3DI0 - chains A and B; structure by X-ray diffraction, 2.38 A resolution.

# Chain A (and B)
Molecule: Dihydrodipicolinate synthase
Source organism: Staphylococcus aureus subsp. aureus
Notes: EC 4.2.1.52; chain B of this document is another copy of the same molecule, construct and numbering; everything in this record applies to it too
UniProtKB: Q5HG25 (DAPA_STAAC); residue numbers follow UniProt; this construct covers 1-295
Amino-acid sequence (295 residues; numbered 1 to 295; the number before each row is that of its first residue):
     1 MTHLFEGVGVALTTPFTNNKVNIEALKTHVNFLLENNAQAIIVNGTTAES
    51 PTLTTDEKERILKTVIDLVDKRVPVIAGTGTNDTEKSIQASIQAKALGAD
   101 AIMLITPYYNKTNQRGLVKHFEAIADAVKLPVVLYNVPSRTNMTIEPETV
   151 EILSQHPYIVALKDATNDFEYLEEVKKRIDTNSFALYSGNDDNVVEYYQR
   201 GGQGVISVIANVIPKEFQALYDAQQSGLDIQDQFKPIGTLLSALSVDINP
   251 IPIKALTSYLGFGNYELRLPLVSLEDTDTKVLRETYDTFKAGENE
Disordered / not traced: 1, 293-295 (chain B: 1, 294-295)
Swiss-Prot annotation at these positions:
  - active site: Y135 (Proton donor/acceptor), K163 (Schiff-base intermediate with substrate)
  - binding site (pyruvate): T47, I206
  - site (Part of a proton relay during catalysis): T46, Y109

# Chain A / chain B interface
Residue-residue contacts (69; chain A residue first):
  T46(A) with Y109(B)
  P51(A) with N82(B); D83(B); Y109(B), hydrophobic; N110(B)
  T52(A) with D83(B)
  N82(A) with P51(B); P270(B)
  D83(A) with P51(B); T52(B)
  T84(A) with L269(B), hydrogen bond (side chain-backbone); P270(B)
  I105(A) with Y109(B), hydrophobic
  P107(A) with P270(B), hydrophobic
  Y108(A) with Y108(B), hydrophobic; Y109(B)
  Y109(A) with T46(B); P51(B), hydrophobic; I105(B), hydrophobic; Y108(B); R140(B), hydrogen bond (backbone-side chain)
  N110(A) with P51(B); R140(B); I248(B); P270(B)
  K111(A) with S139(B), hydrogen bond (side chain-backbone); L271(B)
  T112(A) with I248(B); P270(B), hydrogen bond (side chain-backbone); L271(B)
  N113(A) with D247(B), hydrogen bond; V272(B)
  R115(A) with V272(B); S273(B), hydrogen bond (side chain-backbone); E275(B), salt bridge
  G116(A) with P270(B)
  K119(A) with L269(B)
  H120(A) with P270(B)
  P138(A) with N142(B), hydrogen bond (backbone-side chain)
  S139(A) with K111(B), hydrogen bond (backbone-side chain); N142(B), hydrogen bond (backbone-side chain)
  R140(A) with Y109(B), hydrogen bond (side chain-backbone); N110(B), hydrogen bond (side chain-backbone)
  N142(A) with P138(B); S139(B), hydrogen bond (side chain-backbone); R140(B); T141(B); N142(B), hydrogen bond
  D247(A) with N113(B), hydrogen bond
  I248(A) with N110(B); T112(B); N113(B)
  I251(A) with N113(B)
  L269(A) with T84(B), hydrogen bond (backbone-side chain); K119(B)
  P270(A) with N82(B); T84(B); P107(B), hydrophobic; N110(B); T112(B), hydrogen bond (backbone-side chain); G116(B); H120(B)
  L271(A) with K111(B); T112(B)
  V272(A) with N113(B); R115(B); G116(B)
  S273(A) with R115(B), hydrogen bond (backbone-side chain)
  E275(A) with R115(B), salt bridge
Other interface residues (no listed pair), chain A (32 interface residues in all): L274
Other interface residues (no listed pair), chain B (34 interface residues in all): S50, I251, L274

# Summary
The interface between chain A and chain B involves 32 residues on one side and 34 on the other, with 17
hydrogen bonds and 2 salt bridges. Polar contacts include R115(A)-E275(B), T84(A)-L269(B) and Y109(A)-R140(B).
Chain A and chain B are both Dihydrodipicolinate synthase (Staphylococcus aureus subsp. aureus); the
structure, Crystal Structure of Dihydrodipicolinate synthase from Staphylococcus aureus, was determined by
X-ray diffraction together with 3DI1 from the same study.
